Entry 4BEM (X-ray diffraction, 2.10 A resolution); this record covers chains F and G of the 10 polymer chains in the assembly.

# Chain F (and G)
Protein: F1FO atpase C2 subunit
Source organism: Acetobacterium woodii
Notes: chain G of this document is another copy of the same molecule, construct and numbering; everything in this record applies to it too
UniProt: Q59166 (Q59166_ACEWO); residues 1-82 here = UniProt positions 1-82
Sequence (82 residues; each row starts with the number of its first residue):
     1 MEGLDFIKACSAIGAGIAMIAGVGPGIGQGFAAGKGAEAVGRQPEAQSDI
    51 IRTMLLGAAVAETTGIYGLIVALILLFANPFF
Modified residues: M1 (n-formylmethionine; FME)
Metal / ion sites: Na+ site 1: Q29, E62 (shared with 2 residues of chain E); Mn2+: Q47 (shared with 1 residue of chain C; 1 residue of chain D; 1 residue of chain E); Na+ site 2: V60, T63 (shared with Q29(G), E62(G) of chain G)

# Chain F / chain G interface
Contacting residue pairs (74):
  M1(F) - M1(G)
  E2(F) - D5(G)
  G3(F) - M1(G)
  G3(F) - D5(G)
  L4(F) - D5(G)
  F6(F) - M1(G)
  F6(F) - F6(G)  hydrophobic
  F6(F) - A9(G)  hydrophobic
  I7(F) - D5(G)
  I7(F) - A9(G)  hydrophobic
  C10(F) - A9(G)
  C10(F) - I13(G)  hydrophobic
  S11(F) - A12(G)
  G14(F) - A12(G)
  G14(F) - G16(G)
  I17(F) - G16(G)
  I17(F) - I17(G)
  A18(F) - G16(G)
  I20(F) - V23(G)
  A21(F) - M19(G)
  A21(F) - G22(G)
  A21(F) - V23(G)
  G24(F) - V23(G)
  G24(F) - G26(G)
  G24(F) - I27(G)  hydrogen bond (backbone-backbone)
  P25(F) - G26(G)
  I27(F) - I27(G)  hydrophobic
  G28(F) - G26(G)
  G28(F) - I27(G)
  G28(F) - G30(G)
  F31(F) - G30(G)
  F31(F) - F31(G)  hydrophobic
  A32(F) - G30(G)
  A32(F) - A33(G)  hydrophobic
  A32(F) - G34(G)
  K35(F) - G34(G)
  K35(F) - E38(G)  salt bridge
  Q43(F) - G41(G)  hydrogen bond (side chain-backbone)
  Q43(F) - R42(G)
  D49(F) - V40(G)
  D49(F) - Q47(G)  hydrogen bond
  I50(F) - A37(G)
  I50(F) - G41(G)
  R52(F) - Q47(G)  hydrogen bond
  T53(F) - G36(G)
  T53(F) - A37(G)
  T53(F) - V40(G)
  T53(F) - I51(G)
  M54(F) - A37(G)  hydrophobic
  L56(F) - I51(G)  hydrophobic
  G57(F) - A33(G)
  A58(F) - A33(G)
  V60(F) - Q29(G)
  A61(F) - G26(G)
  A61(F) - Q29(G)
  A61(F) - G30(G)
  T63(F) - E62(G)  hydrogen bond
  T64(F) - G22(G)  hydrogen bond (side chain-backbone)
  T64(F) - P25(G)
  T64(F) - G26(G)
  Y67(F) - M19(G)  hydrophobic
  Y67(F) - E62(G)  hydrogen bond
  Y67(F) - I66(G)
  G68(F) - M19(G)
  V71(F) - M19(G)  hydrophobic
  I74(F) - F77(G)  hydrophobic
  L75(F) - A12(G)
  L75(F) - L76(G)  hydrophobic
  P80(F) - L76(G)
  P80(F) - F77(G)  hydrophobic
  F81(F) - K8(G)
  F81(F) - S11(G)
  F81(F) - A12(G)  hydrophobic
  F81(F) - L75(G)
Other interface residues (no listed pair), chain F (46 interface residues in all): I13, V23, Q29, E38, A39, A46
Other interface residues (no listed pair), chain G (44 interface residues in all): A15, I20, K35, P44, M54, L55, A58, G65, L69, A72

# Summary
Chain F and chain G form an interface of 46 and 44 residues respectively, with 7 hydrogen bonds and 1 salt
bridge. Among the polar pairs are K35(F)-E38(G), Q43(F)-G41(G) and D49(F)-Q47(G). Q29(F) and E62(F) form the
Na+ site 1.
Both chains are F1FO atpase C2 subunit (Acetobacterium woodii). Entry 4BEM (Crystal structure of the F-type
ATP synthase c-ring from Acetobacterium woodii) was determined by X-ray diffraction.
